PDB entry 7POV | electron microscopy, 3.80 A resolution | chains C and D of the 4 polymer chains in the assembly

== Chain C (and D) ==
Name: Mucin-2
Organism: Homo sapiens
Notes: chain D of this document is another copy of the same molecule, construct and numbering; everything in this record applies to it too
Reference sequence: A0A0G2JR65 (A0A0G2JR65_HUMAN); residues 21-1259 here = UniProt positions 21-1259
Chain sequence (1245 residues; row label = number of the first residue in the row):
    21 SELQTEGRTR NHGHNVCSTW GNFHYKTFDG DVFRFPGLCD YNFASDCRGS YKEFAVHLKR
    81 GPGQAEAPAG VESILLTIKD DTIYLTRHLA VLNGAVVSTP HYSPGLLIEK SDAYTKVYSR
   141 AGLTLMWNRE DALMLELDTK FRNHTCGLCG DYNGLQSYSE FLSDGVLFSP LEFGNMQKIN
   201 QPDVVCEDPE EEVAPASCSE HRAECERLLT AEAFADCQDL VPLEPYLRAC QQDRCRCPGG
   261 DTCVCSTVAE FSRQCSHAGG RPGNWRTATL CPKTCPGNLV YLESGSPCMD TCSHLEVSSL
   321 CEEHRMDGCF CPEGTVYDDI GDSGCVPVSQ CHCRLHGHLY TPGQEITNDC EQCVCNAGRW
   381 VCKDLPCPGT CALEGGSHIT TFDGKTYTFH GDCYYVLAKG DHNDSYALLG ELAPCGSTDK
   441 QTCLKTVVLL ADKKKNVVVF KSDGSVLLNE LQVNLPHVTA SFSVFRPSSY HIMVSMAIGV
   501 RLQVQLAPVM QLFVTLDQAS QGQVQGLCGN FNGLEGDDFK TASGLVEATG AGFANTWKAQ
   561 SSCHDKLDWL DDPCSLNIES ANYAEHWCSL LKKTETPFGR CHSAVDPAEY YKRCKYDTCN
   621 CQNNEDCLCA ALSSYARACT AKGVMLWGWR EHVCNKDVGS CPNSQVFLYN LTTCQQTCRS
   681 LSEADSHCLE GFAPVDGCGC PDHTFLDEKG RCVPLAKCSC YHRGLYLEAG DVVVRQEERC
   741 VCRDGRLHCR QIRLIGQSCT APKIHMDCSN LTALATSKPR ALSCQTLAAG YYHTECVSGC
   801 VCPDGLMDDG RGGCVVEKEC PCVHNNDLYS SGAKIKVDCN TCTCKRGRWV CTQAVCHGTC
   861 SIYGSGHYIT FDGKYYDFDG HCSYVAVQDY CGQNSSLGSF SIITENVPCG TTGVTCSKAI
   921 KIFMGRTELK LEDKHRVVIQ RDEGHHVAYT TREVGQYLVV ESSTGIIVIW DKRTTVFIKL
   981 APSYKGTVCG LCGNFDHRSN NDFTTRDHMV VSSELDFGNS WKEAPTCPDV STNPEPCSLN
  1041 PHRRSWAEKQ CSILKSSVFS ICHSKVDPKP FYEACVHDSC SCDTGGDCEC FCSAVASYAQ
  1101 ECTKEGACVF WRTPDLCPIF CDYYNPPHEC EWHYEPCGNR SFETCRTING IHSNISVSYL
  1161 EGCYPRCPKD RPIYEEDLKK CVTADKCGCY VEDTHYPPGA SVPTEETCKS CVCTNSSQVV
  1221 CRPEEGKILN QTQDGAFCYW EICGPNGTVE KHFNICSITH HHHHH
Disordered / not traced: 21-779, 794-800, 893-896, 1227-1236, 1241-1265
Differences from the reference sequence: expression tag (1260-1265)
Disulfides: Cys-784/Cys-820, Cys-802/Cys-814, Cys-822/Cys-844, Cys-839/Cys-856, Cys-842/Cys-851, Cys-860/Cys-992, Cys-882/Cys-1027, Cys-891/Cys-989, Cys-909/Cys-916, Cys-1037/Cys-1080, Cys-1051/Cys-1075, Cys-1062/Cys-1102, Cys-1082/Cys-1090, Cys-1092/Cys-1117, Cys-1108/Cys-1137, Cys-1121/Cys-1163, Cys-1145/Cys-1187, Cys-1167/Cys-1181, Cys-1189/Cys-1213, Cys-1208/Cys-1238, Cys-1211/Cys-1221
Covalently attached groups: N-acetylglucosamine (NAG) linked to Asn-1154
Metal / ion sites: Ca2+: Asp-872, Asn-994, Asp-996, Arg-998, Asn-1001, Asp-1002

== Chain C / chain D interface ==
Contacting residue pairs (35; chain C residue first):
  Lys-934(C) / Asp-1115(D)
  Arg-973(C) / Asp-1115(D)  salt bridge
  His-1042(C) / Asp-1083(D)
  Trp-1046(C) / Thr-1084(D)
  Trp-1046(C) / Gly-1085(D)
  Trp-1046(C) / Gly-1086(D)
  Asp-1083(C) / His-1042(D)
  Asp-1083(C) / Arg-1043(D)
  Thr-1084(C) / Trp-1046(D)
  Gly-1085(C) / Arg-1043(D)
  Gly-1085(C) / Trp-1046(D)
  Gly-1085(C) / Asp-1087(D)
  Gly-1086(C) / Trp-1046(D)
  Gly-1086(C) / Asp-1087(D)
  Gly-1086(C) / Cys-1088(D)
  Asp-1087(C) / Gly-1085(D)
  Asp-1087(C) / Gly-1086(D)  hydrogen bond (side chain-backbone)
  Asp-1087(C) / Asp-1087(D)  hydrogen bond (side chain-backbone)
  Cys-1088(C) / Gly-1086(D)
  Cys-1088(C) / Cys-1088(D)  hydrophobic
  Phe-1110(C) / Tyr-1123(D)  hydrophobic
  Arg-1112(C) / Tyr-1123(D)
  Pro-1114(C) / Tyr-1123(D)  hydrophobic
  Asp-1115(C) / Lys-934(D)  salt bridge
  Pro-1118(C) / Pro-1118(D)
  Pro-1118(C) / Phe-1120(D)  hydrophobic
  Ile-1119(C) / Phe-1120(D)
  Phe-1120(C) / Pro-1118(D)  hydrophobic
  Phe-1120(C) / Ile-1119(D)
  Tyr-1123(C) / Phe-1110(D)  hydrophobic
  Tyr-1123(C) / Pro-1114(D)  hydrophobic
  His-1128(C) / Arg-1166(D)  hydrogen bond
  Cys-1130(C) / Cys-1130(D)  disulfide
  His-1133(C) / His-1128(D)
  Arg-1166(C) / His-1128(D)
Interface residues without a listed pair, chain C (26 interface residues in all): Thr-911, Arg-1043, Thr-1113, Tyr-1124
Interface residues without a listed pair, chain D (26 interface residues in all): Thr-911, Arg-973, Arg-1112, Thr-1113, Tyr-1124, His-1133
Disulfides between the chains: Cys-1130(C)/Cys-1130(D)

== In short ==
Chain C and chain D each contribute 26 residues to their interface; the contacts include 1 disulfide bond, 3
hydrogen bonds and 2 salt bridges. Polar pairs include Arg-973(C)/Asp-1115(D), Asp-1115(C)/Lys-934(D) and
Asp-1087(C)/Gly-1086(D). Covalently linked N-acetylglucosamine: at Asn-1154(C).
Chain C and chain D are both Mucin-2 (Homo sapiens); the structure, MUC2 Tubules of D1D2D3 domains, was
determined by electron microscopy, deposited together with 7PMV, 7PNF and 7PP6.
